8YUA - chains D and E of the 6 polymer chains in the assembly; structure by X-ray diffraction, 2.37 A resolution.

# Chain D
Name: Tubulin beta chain
From: Sus scrofa
UniProtKB: A0A8D0VN39 (A0A8D0VN39_PIG); numbering as in UniProt (aligned over 1-431)
Chain sequence (431 residues; numbered 1 to 431; the number before each row is that of its first residue):
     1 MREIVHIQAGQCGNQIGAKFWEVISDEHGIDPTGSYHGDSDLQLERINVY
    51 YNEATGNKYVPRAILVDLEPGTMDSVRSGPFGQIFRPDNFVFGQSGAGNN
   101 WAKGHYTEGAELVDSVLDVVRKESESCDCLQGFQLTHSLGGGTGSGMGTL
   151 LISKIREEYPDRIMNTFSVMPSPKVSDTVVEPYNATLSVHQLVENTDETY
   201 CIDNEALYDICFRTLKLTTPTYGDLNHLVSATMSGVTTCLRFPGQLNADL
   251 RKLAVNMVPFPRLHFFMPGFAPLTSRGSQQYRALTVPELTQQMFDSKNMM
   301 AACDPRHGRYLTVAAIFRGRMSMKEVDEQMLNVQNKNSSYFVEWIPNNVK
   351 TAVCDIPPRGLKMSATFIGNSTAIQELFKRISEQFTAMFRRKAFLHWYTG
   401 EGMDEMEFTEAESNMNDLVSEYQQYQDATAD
Unresolved in the structure: 95-97, 274-283
Small-molecule neighbours:
  - A1D69 (2-chloranyl-N-(4-methoxyphenyl)-N-methyl-thieno[3,2-d]pyrimidin-4-amine): Val236, Cys239, Leu240, Leu246, Ala248, Lys252, Leu253, Asn256, Met257, Thr312, Val313, Ala314, Ala315, Ile316, Asn348, Lys350, Thr351, Ala352
  - GDP (guanosine-5'-diphosphate): Gly10, Gln11, Cys12, Asp67, Asn99, Ser138, Gly140, Gly141, Gly142, Thr143, Gly144, Val169, Pro171, Ser172, Val175, Ser176, Glu181, Asn204, Leu207, Tyr222, Leu225, Asn226

# Chain E
Name: Stathmin-4
From: Rattus norvegicus
UniProtKB: P63043 (STMN4_RAT); residues 5-145 here correspond to UniProt positions 49-189 (UniProt number = residue number + 44)
Chain sequence (143 residues; each row starts with the number of its first residue):
     3 MADMEVIELNKCTSGQSFEVILKPPSFDGVPEFNASLPRRRDPSLEEIQK
    53 KLEAAEERRKYQEAELLKHLAEKREHEREVIQKAIEENNNFIKMAKEKLA
   103 QKMESNKENREAHLAAMLERLQEKDKHAEEVRKNKELKEEASR
Unresolved in the structure: 3-5, 29-44, 142-145
Construct notes: initiating methionine (3); expression tag (4)
UniProt features mapped onto this chain:
  - modified residue: Ser46 (Phosphoserine)

# Interface between chain D and chain E
Residue-residue contacts (23; chain D residue first):
  Tyr106(D) with His129(E), hydrogen bond; Ala130(E), hydrophobic; Val133(E), hydrophobic; Arg134(E), hydrogen bond (backbone-side chain)
  Thr107(D) with Lys137(E)
  Ala110(D) with Arg134(E)
  Ser153(D) with Leu123(E); Lys126(E)
  Lys154(D) with Asp127(E), salt bridge
  Arg156(D) with Leu123(E)
  Glu157(D) with Leu120(E); Leu123(E); Asp127(E)
  Pro160(D) with Met119(E), hydrophobic
  Gln191(D) with Lys126(E), hydrogen bond
  Gly400(D) with Lys137(E); Lys140(E), hydrogen bond (backbone-side chain)
  Glu401(D) with Val133(E); Lys137(E), salt bridge
  Gly402(D) with Val133(E); Asn136(E); Lys137(E)
  Glu407(D) with His129(E), salt bridge
Interface residues without a listed pair, chain D (15 interface residues in all): Asp161, Asn195
Interface residues without a listed pair, chain E (15 interface residues in all): Arg112, Leu116, Gln124

# In short
Chain D and chain E each contribute 15 residues to their interface; the contacts include 4 hydrogen bonds and
3 salt bridges. Polar contacts include Lys154(D)-Asp127(E), Glu401(D)-Lys137(E) and Glu407(D)-His129(E).
Ligands of chain D: GDP and compound A1D69.
Here chain D is Tubulin beta chain (Sus scrofa) and chain E is Stathmin-4 (Rattus norvegicus). Entry 8YUA
(Tubulin-RB3-TTL in complex with compound SI10) was determined by X-ray diffraction, deposited together with
8YTX and 8YU9.
